PDB entry 7L03 | X-ray diffraction, 1.60 A resolution | chains A and B

[Chain A]
Molecule: Tryptophan synthase alpha chain
Source organism: Salmonella enterica subsp. enterica serovar Typhimurium
Notes: EC 4.2.1.20
UniProtKB: A0A0D6FWC1 (A0A0D6FWC1_SALTM); residues 1-268 here = UniProt positions 1-268
Sequence (268 residues; numbered 1 to 268; the number before each row is that of its first residue):
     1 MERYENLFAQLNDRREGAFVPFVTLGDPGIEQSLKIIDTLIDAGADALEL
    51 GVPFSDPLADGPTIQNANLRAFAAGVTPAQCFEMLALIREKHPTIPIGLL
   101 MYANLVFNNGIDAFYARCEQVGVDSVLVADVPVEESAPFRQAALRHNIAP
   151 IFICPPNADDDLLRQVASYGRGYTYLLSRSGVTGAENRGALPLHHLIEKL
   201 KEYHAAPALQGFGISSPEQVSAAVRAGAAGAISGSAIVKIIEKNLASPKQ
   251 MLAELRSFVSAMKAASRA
Residues lining bound ligands: F9F (2-({[4-(trifluoromethoxy)phenyl]sulfonyl}amino)ethyl dihydrogen phosphate): F22, E49, A59, D60, I64, L100, L127, A129, I153, Y175, L177, R179, T183, G184, A185, F212, G213, I214, I232, S233, G234, S235

[Chain B]
Molecule: Tryptophan synthase beta chain
Source organism: Salmonella enterica subsp. enterica serovar Typhimurium
Notes: EC 4.2.1.20
UniProtKB: P0A2K1 (TRPB_SALTY); residues 1-397 here = UniProt positions 1-397
Sequence (397 residues; row label = number of the first residue in the row):
     1 MTTLLNPYFGEFGGMYVPQILMPALNQLEEAFVSAQKDPEFQAQFADLLK
    51 NYAGRPTALTKCQNITAGTRTTLYLKREDLLHGGAHKTNQVLGQALLAKR
   101 MGKSEIIAETGAGQHGVASALASALLGLKCRIYMGAKDVERQSPNVFRMR
   151 LMGAEVIPVHSGSATLKDACNEALRDWSGSYETAHYMLGTAAGPHPYPTI
   201 VREFQRMIGEETKAQILDKEGRLPDAVIACVGGGSNAIGMFADFINDTSV
   251 GLIGVEPGGHGIETGEHGAPLKHGRVGIYFGMKAPMMQTADGQIEESYSI
   301 SAGLDFPSVGPQHAYLNSIGRADYVSITDDEALEAFKTLCRHEGIIPALE
   351 SSHALAHALKMMREQPEKEQLLVVNLSGRGDKDIFTVHDILKARGEI
Not modelled in the structure: 1, 396-397
Metal / ion sites: Na+: G232, E256
Residues lining bound ligands: 0JO (2-{[(E)-{3-hydroxy-2-methyl-5-[(phosphonooxy)methyl]pyridin-4-yl}methylidene]amino}prop-2-enoic acid): A85, H86, K87, E109, T110, G111, A112, G113, Q114, H115, L166, G189, T190, C230, V231, G232, G233, G234, S235, N236, A302, G303, L304, A348, E350, S351, S377, G378
UniProt features mapped onto this chain:
  - modified residue: K87 (N6-(pyridoxal phosphate)lysine)

[Interface between chain A and chain B]
Pairs across the interface - 68 pairs, chain A then chain B:
  P53(A) with Q293(B), hydrogen bond (backbone-side chain)
  F54(A) with G292(B); Q293(B)
  S55(A) with Q293(B), hydrogen bond (backbone-side chain); I294(B), hydrogen bond (side chain-backbone)
  D56(A) with K167(B), salt bridge; N171(B), hydrogen bond; Y279(B); I294(B)
  P57(A) with R175(B), hydrogen bond (backbone-side chain)
  L58(A) with P18(B), hydrophobic; L174(B), hydrophobic; R175(B)
  D60(A) with R175(B), hydrogen bond (backbone-side chain)
  Q65(A) with S161(B); R175(B)
  F72(A) with Q293(B)
  T77(A) with D291(B), hydrogen bond
  P78(A) with D291(B)
  A103(A) with I278(B), hydrophobic
  N104(A) with G277(B); I278(B), hydrogen bond (side chain-backbone); Q288(B), hydrogen bond; G292(B), hydrogen bond (side chain-backbone); I294(B)
  L105(A) with D291(B); G292(B); Q293(B)
  F107(A) with V276(B); I278(B), hydrophobic; K283(B)
  N108(A) with R275(B), hydrogen bond; Q288(B); A290(B), hydrogen bond (side chain-backbone); D291(B), hydrogen bond (side chain-backbone); G292(B)
  N109(A) with R275(B); A290(B)
  A129(A) with P18(B)
  D130(A) with Y16(B); V17(B), hydrogen bond (backbone-backbone); P18(B)
  P132(A) with M15(B); V17(B); Q19(B); M22(B), hydrophobic
  V133(A) with Q19(B), hydrogen bond (backbone-side chain)
  E134(A) with Q19(B), hydrogen bond; M22(B)
  E135(A) with Y8(B), hydrogen bond; G14(B); M15(B), hydrogen bond (side chain-backbone); Y16(B), hydrogen bond
  F139(A) with I278(B), hydrophobic
  I153(A) with Q19(B)
  P155(A) with Q19(B); I20(B), hydrophobic
  N157(A) with I20(B); P23(B); Y181(B), hydrogen bond
  L162(A) with Q19(B)
  S180(A) with S178(B); G179(B); Y181(B)
  G181(A) with S178(B), hydrogen bond (backbone-backbone); G179(B)
  V182(A) with R175(B); S178(B)
Interface residues without a listed pair, chain A (35 interface residues in all): A59, V131, P156, L177
Interface residues without a listed pair, chain B (33 interface residues in all): T2, M286, T289

[In short]
35 residues of chain A face 33 of chain B across their interface; the contacts include 21 hydrogen bonds and 1
salt bridge. Among the polar pairs are D56(A)-K167(B), P53(A)-Q293(B) and S55(A)-Q293(B). Bound to chain A:
compound F9F. Bound to chain B: compound 0JO.
Here chain A is Tryptophan synthase alpha chain and chain B is Tryptophan synthase beta chain, both from
Salmonella enterica subsp. enterica serovar Typhimurium. Entry 7L03 (The aminoacrylate form of the wild-type
Salmonella typhimurium Tryptophan Synthase in complex with inhibitor
N-(4'-trifluoromethoxybenzenesulfonyl)-2-amino-1-ethylphosphate (F9F) ...) was determined by X-ray
diffraction.
